PDB entry 4HVQ | X-ray diffraction, 2.81 A resolution | chain A

[Chain A]
Protein: 3-hydroxyanthranilate 3,4-dioxygenase
Organism: Cupriavidus metallidurans
Notes: EC 1.13.11.6
UniProt: Q1LCS4 (3HAO_RALME); residues 1-154 here = UniProt positions 1-154
Amino-acid sequence (154 residues; each row starts with the number of its first residue):
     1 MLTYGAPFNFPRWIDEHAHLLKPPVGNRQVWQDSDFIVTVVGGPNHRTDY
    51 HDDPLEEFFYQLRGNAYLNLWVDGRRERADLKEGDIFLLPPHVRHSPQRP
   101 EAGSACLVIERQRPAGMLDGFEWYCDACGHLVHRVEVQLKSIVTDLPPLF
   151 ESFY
Metal / ion sites: Fe2+: H51, E57, H95
Swiss-Prot annotation at these positions:
  - binding site (O2): R47
  - binding site (Fe cation): H51, E57, H95, C125, C128
  - binding site (substrate): E57, R99, E110
  - mutagenesis: R47 (R47A: Increases KM for 3-hydroxyanthranilate 7-fold. Decreases activity 1000-fold), R99 (R99A: Increases KM for 3-hydroxyanthranilate 40-fold. Decreases activity 5000-fold), E110 (E110A: Decreases KM for 3-hydroxyanthranilate 2-fold. Decreases activity 2000-fold)

[Summary]
H51, E57 and H95 coordinate Fe2+. From UniProt: O2-binding residue R47, 5 Fe cation-binding residues, 3
substrate-binding residues and 3 mutagenesis sites.
Chain A is 3-hydroxyanthranilate 3,4-dioxygenase (Cupriavidus metallidurans); the structure, X-ray crystal
structure of FECU reconstituted 3-hydroxyanthranilate-3,4-dioxygenase from cupriavidus metallidurans, was
determined by X-ray diffraction together with 4HSJ, 4L2N and 4HVO from the same study.
